PDB entry 8Z11 | electron microscopy, 2.74 A resolution | chains I and l of the 35 polymer chains in the assembly

# Chain I
Name: iFCPI-3
From: Isochrysis galbana
Sequence (194 residues; each row starts with the number of its first residue):
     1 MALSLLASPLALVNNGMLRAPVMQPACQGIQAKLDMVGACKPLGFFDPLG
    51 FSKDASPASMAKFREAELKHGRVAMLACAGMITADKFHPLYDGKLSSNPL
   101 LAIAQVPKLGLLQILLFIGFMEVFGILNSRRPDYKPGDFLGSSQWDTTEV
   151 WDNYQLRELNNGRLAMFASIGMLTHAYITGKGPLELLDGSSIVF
Unresolved in the structure: 1-34, 189-194
Ion coordination: chlorophyll a Mg (4 sites), coordinated by Glu67, Glu122, Glu158, Asn161; Chlorophyll c2 Mg near Gln113 (its only coordinating residue here)
Residues lining bound ligands:
  - Fucoxanthin (A86; (3S,3'S,5R,5'R,6S,6'R,8'R)-3,5'-dihydroxy-8-oxo-6',7'-didehydro-5,5',6,6',7,8-hexahydro-5,6-epoxy-beta,beta-caroten-3'- yl acetate): Asn98, Leu100, Leu101, Tyr177, Gly180
  - beta-carotene (BCR): Phe117, Phe120, Met121
  - chlorophyll a (CLA), molecule 1: Asp35, Met36, Gly38, Ala39, Cys40, Leu43, Gly44, Phe45, Phe46, Asp47, Phe51, Ser52, Met60, Phe63, Arg64, Ala66, Glu67, His70, Arg163, Met166, Phe167
  - chlorophyll a (CLA), molecule 2: Lys41, Pro42, Asn153, Leu156, Arg157, Asn160, Asn161, Leu164
  - chlorophyll a (CLA), molecule 3: Lys62, Glu65, Ala66, Lys69, His70, Val73, Leu115, Ile118, Gly119, Glu122, Ile126
  - chlorophyll a (CLA), molecule 4: Lys62, Phe63, Ala66, His70, Ile170
  - chlorophyll a (CLA), molecule 5: Arg72, Met75, Leu76, Gly137, Asp138, Phe139, Leu140, Trp151, Tyr154, Gln155, Arg157, Glu158, Asn161
  - chlorophyll a (CLA), molecule 6: Val73, Leu76, Ala77, Ala79, Gly80, Thr83, Ala84, Phe87, His88, Pro89, Leu90, Tyr91, Leu95, Ser96, Ala102, Ile103, Val106, Ile114
  - chlorophyll a (CLA), molecule 7: Ile82, Tyr154, Arg157, Asn161, Leu164
  - chlorophyll a (CLA), molecule 8: Met121, Phe124, Phe139, Leu140, Val150, Trp151, Tyr154
  - chlorophyll a (CLA), molecule 9: Leu164, Phe167, Ala168, Ile170, Gly171, Thr174, His175, Ile178, Thr179, Leu186
  - Diadinoxanthin (DD6; (3S,3'R,5R,6S,7cis)-7',8'-didehydro-5,6-dihydro-5,6-epoxy-beta,beta-carotene-3,3'-diol), molecule 1: Cys40, Pro42, Leu43, Asn160, Arg163, Leu164, Phe167
  - Diadinoxanthin (DD6), molecule 2: Phe46, Asp47, Pro48, Leu49, Phe51, His70, Val73, Ala74, Ala77, Met81, Pro99, Leu100, Ala102, Ile103, Met166, Phe167, Ser169, Ile170, Leu173
  - Diadinoxanthin (DD6), molecule 3: Lys69, Arg72, Val73, Leu76, Leu90, Tyr91, Asp92, Ile114, Phe117, Ile118, Met121, Glu122, Phe139
  - Diadinoxanthin (DD6), molecule 4: Met75, Cys78, Ala79, Asn161, Leu164, Ala165, Ala168, Met172, His175, Pro183, Leu186, Leu187
  - Chlorophyll c2 (KC2): Phe51, Ser59, Lys62, Phe63
  - Chlorophyll c2 / 1,2-distearoyl-monogalactosyl-diglyceride: Tyr91, Pro107, Leu109, Gly110, Gln113, Ile114, Phe117
  - dodecyl-alpha-D-maltoside (LMU): Lys41, Asn153, Arg157

# Chain l
Name: Photosystem I reaction center subunit XI
From: Isochrysis galbana
UniProtKB: A0A7D5B6G5 (A0A7D5B6G5_ISOGA); residue numbers follow UniProt; this construct covers 1-145
Sequence (145 residues; row label = number of the first residue in the row):
     1 MSEFVKPFNNDPFVGNLSTPVTTSTATKLYLGNLPIYRKGLSPLMRGLEV
    51 GMAHGYFLIGPFYILGPLRNSPNALLVGLFSAYGLIIILTLALTIYGLAS
   101 FQDNSTGSNLESSKGWRSFTSGFTVGALGGASVAYVLLNNVSFFA
Unresolved in the structure: 1, 145
Residues lining bound ligands:
  - beta-carotene (BCR), molecule 1: Tyr30, Met52, Ala53, Tyr56, Phe57, Val125, Gly129, Gly130, Val133
  - beta-carotene (BCR), molecule 2: Val50, His54, Leu89, Ala92, Leu93, Ile95, Tyr96, Trp116, Phe119, Phe123
  - beta-carotene (BCR), molecule 3: Phe62, Ser81, Gly84, Leu85, Ile88
  - chlorophyll a (CLA), molecule 1: Phe4, Ala26, Tyr30
  - chlorophyll a (CLA), molecule 2: Val5, Leu17, Thr19, Pro20, Val21
  - chlorophyll a (CLA), molecule 3: Asn16, Leu17, Thr19, Val21, Thr22, Thr27, Tyr30, Leu31
  - chlorophyll a (CLA), molecule 4: Pro20, Val21, Ser24, Thr27, Tyr30, Leu34, Pro35, Ile36, Glu49, Val50, Ala53, His54, Phe57
  - chlorophyll a (CLA), molecule 5: Tyr30, Asn33, Leu34, Arg38, Glu49, Met52, Ala53, Val133, Val136, Leu137
  - chlorophyll a (CLA), molecule 6: His54, Phe57, Leu58, Leu85, Leu89, Tyr96, Ala99, Ser100
  - chlorophyll a (CLA), molecule 7: Tyr56, Phe57, Gly60, Pro61, Tyr63, Ile64, Leu65, Ala134, Leu137, Leu138, Val141
  - chlorophyll a (CLA), molecule 8: Leu58, Pro61, Phe62, Leu65, Gly66, Pro67, Arg69, Leu85
  - chlorophyll a (CLA), molecule 9: Phe62, Pro67, Ser81
  - chlorophyll a (CLA), molecule 10: Leu76, Leu79, Tyr135
  - chlorophyll a (CLA), molecule 11: Ile88, Leu91, Ala92, Ile95

# Chain I / chain l interface
Contacting residue pairs (32; chain I residue first):
  Leu109(I) - Phe144(l)  hydrophobic
  Phe124(I) - Leu29(l)
  Phe124(I) - Tyr30(l)  hydrophobic
  Leu127(I) - Leu29(l)  hydrophobic
  Leu127(I) - Asn33(l)
  Asn128(I) - Thr25(l)
  Asn128(I) - Leu29(l)
  Arg131(I) - Thr25(l)
  Arg131(I) - Leu29(l)
  Phe139(I) - Ser24(l)
  Phe139(I) - Thr25(l)  hydrogen bond (backbone-backbone)
  Phe139(I) - Ala26(l)  hydrogen bond (backbone-backbone)
  Leu140(I) - Phe4(l)  hydrophobic
  Leu140(I) - Pro20(l)  hydrophobic
  Leu140(I) - Ser24(l)
  Leu140(I) - Thr25(l)
  Gly141(I) - Thr25(l)  hydrogen bond (backbone-side chain)
  Gln144(I) - Lys6(l)  hydrogen bond (backbone-side chain)
  Gln144(I) - Thr23(l)
  Gln144(I) - Lys28(l)  hydrogen bond
  Trp145(I) - Glu3(l)
  Trp145(I) - Phe4(l)  hydrogen bond (side chain-backbone)
  Trp145(I) - Lys6(l)
  Trp145(I) - Ser18(l)  hydrogen bond (side chain-backbone)
  Trp145(I) - Thr19(l)
  Trp145(I) - Pro20(l)  hydrophobic
  Asp146(I) - Ser2(l)
  Asp146(I) - Glu3(l)  hydrogen bond (backbone-backbone)
  Thr147(I) - Ser2(l)
  Thr148(I) - Ser2(l)
  Val150(I) - Ser2(l)
  Trp151(I) - Phe4(l)  hydrophobic
Interface residues without a listed pair, chain I (17 interface residues in all): Phe120, Asp138
Interface residues without a listed pair, chain l (17 interface residues in all): Val5

# Overview
The chain I/chain l interface involves 17 residues from each chain, with 8 hydrogen bonds. Polar pairs include
Gly141(I)-Thr25(l), Gln144(I)-Lys6(l) and Gln144(I)-Lys28(l). One chlorophyll a molecule and one beta-carotene
molecule are bound between chain I and chain l.
Here chain I is iFCPI-3 and chain l is Photosystem I reaction center subunit XI, both from Isochrysis galbana.
Entry 8Z11 (Cryo-EM structure of haptophyte photosystem I) was determined by electron microscopy.
